PDB entry 8XA3 | electron microscopy, 3.70 A resolution | chains L and Q of the 18 polymer chains in the assembly

[Chain L (and Q)]
Name: Small capsomere-interacting protein
Source organism: Human alphaherpesvirus 3
Notes: chain Q of this document is another copy of the same molecule, construct and numbering; everything in this record applies to it too
UniProt: U5NQG6 (U5NQG6_HHV3); residues 10-103 here correspond to UniProt positions 14-107 (UniProt number = residue number + 4)
Sequence (94 residues; numbered 10 to 103; the number before each row is that of its first residue):
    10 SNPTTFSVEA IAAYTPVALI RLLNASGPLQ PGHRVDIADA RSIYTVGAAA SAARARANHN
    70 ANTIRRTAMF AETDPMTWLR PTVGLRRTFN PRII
Sequence notes: conflict Arg-95 (Lys99 in U5NQG6)

[How chain L and chain Q interact]
Pairs across the interface (11):
  Glu-18(L) / Met-85(Q)
  Ala-34(L) / Met-85(Q)
  Ala-34(L) / Arg-89(Q)  hydrogen bond (backbone-side chain)
  Ser-35(L) / Arg-89(Q)
  Leu-38(L) / Pro-84(Q)
  Leu-38(L) / Met-85(Q)  hydrophobic
  Pro-40(L) / Pro-84(Q)  hydrophobic
  Ala-49(L) / Trp-87(Q)  hydrophobic
  Arg-50(L) / Trp-87(Q)  hydrogen bond (side chain-backbone)
  Arg-50(L) / Leu-88(Q)
  Tyr-53(L) / Leu-88(Q)
Interface residues without a listed pair, chain L (10 interface residues in all): Gly-36, Gln-39

[Overview]
The interface between chain L and chain Q involves 10 residues on one side and 5 on the other; the contacts
include 2 hydrogen bonds. Among the polar pairs are Ala-34(L)/Arg-89(Q) and Arg-50(L)/Trp-87(Q).
Chain L and chain Q are both Small capsomere-interacting protein (Human alphaherpesvirus 3); the structure,
C-hexon capsomer of the VZV B-Capsid, was determined by electron microscopy together with 8X9W, 8X9X, 8X9Y,
8X9Z, 8XA0, 8XA1 and 8XA2 from the same study.
